Entry 5H18 (X-ray diffraction, 1.40 A resolution); this record covers chain A.

Chain A:
Protein: UGGT
Organism: Thermomyces dupontii
Chain sequence (293 residues; numbered 1188 to 1480; the number before each row is that of its first residue):
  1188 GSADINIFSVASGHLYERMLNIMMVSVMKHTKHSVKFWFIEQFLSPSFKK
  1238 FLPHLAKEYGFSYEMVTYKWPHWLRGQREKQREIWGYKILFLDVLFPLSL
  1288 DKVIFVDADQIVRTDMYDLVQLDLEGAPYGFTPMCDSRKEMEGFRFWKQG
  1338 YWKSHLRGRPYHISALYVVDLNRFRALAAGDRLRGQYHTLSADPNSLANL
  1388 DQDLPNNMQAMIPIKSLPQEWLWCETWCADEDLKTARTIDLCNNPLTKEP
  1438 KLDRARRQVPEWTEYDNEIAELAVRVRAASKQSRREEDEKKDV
Disordered / not traced: 1188-1189, 1380-1384, 1467-1480
Disulfide bonds: Cys1322-Cys1415, Cys1411-Cys1429
Modified / non-standard residues: Mse1206, Mse1210, Mse1211, Mse1215, Mse1252, Mse1303, Mse1321, Mse1328, Mse1395, Mse1398 (selenomethionine)
Ion coordination: Ca2+: Asp1294, Asp1296, Asp1427 (together with uridine-5'-diphosphate-glucose)
Ligand contacts: uridine-5'-diphosphate-glucose (UPG): Ala1198, Ser1199, Tyr1203, Gln1268, Trp1272, Lys1275, Asp1294, Asp1296, Ser1351, Ala1352, Asn1386, Asp1388, Gln1389, Asp1427, Leu1428, Cys1429, Asn1430, Lys1438
From the paper describing this entry:
  - binding site for uridine-5'-diphosphate-glucose: Asp1294 to Asp1296
  - Ca2+ coordination: Asp1294 to Asp1296

In short:
Chain A binds uridine-5'-diphosphate-glucose. Asp1294, Asp1296 and Asp1427 coordinate Ca2+. From the paper: a
binding site for uridine-5'-diphosphate-glucose at Asp1294; Ca2+ coordination by Asp1294.
Chain A is UGGT (Thermomyces dupontii); the structure, Crystal structure of catalytic domain of UGGT
(UDP-glucose-bound form) from Thermomyces dupontii, was determined by X-ray diffraction together with 5Y7F
from the same study.
